2EZ9 - chains A and B; structure by X-ray diffraction, 1.60 A resolution.

[Chain A (and B)]
Protein: Pyruvate oxidase
From: Lactobacillus plantarum
Notes: EC 1.2.3.3; chain B of this document is another copy of the same molecule, construct and numbering; everything in this record applies to it too
UniProtKB: P37063 (POXB_LACPL); residues 1-603 here = UniProt positions 1-603
Chain sequence (603 residues; each row starts with the number of its first residue):
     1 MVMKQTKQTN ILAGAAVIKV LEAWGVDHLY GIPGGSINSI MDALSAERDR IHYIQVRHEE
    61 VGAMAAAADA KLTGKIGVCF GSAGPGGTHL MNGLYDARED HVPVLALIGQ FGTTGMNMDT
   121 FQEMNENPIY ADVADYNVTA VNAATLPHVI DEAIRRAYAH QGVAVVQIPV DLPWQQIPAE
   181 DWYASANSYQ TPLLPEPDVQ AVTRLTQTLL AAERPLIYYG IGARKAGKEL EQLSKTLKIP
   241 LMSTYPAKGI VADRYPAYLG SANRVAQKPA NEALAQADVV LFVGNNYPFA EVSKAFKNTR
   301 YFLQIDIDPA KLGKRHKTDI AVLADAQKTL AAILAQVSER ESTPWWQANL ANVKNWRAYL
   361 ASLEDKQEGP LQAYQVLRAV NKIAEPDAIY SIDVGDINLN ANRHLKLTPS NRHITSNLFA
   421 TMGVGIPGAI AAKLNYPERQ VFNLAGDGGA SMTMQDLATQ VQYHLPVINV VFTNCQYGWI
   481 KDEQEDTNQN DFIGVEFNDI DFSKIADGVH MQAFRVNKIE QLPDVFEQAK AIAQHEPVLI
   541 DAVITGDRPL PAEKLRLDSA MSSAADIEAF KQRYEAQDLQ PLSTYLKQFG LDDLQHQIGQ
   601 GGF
Not modelled in the structure: 1-8, 594-603
Sequence notes: engineered mutation W479 (Phe in P37063)
Metal / ion sites: Mg2+: D447, N474, Q476 (together with 2-phosphonolactylthiamin diphosphate); Na+: M452, Q455
Residues lining bound ligands:
  - FAD (flavin-adenine dinucleotide): H101, F121, G220, I221, G222, T244, Y245, P246, S261, A262, N263, R264, V265, G284, N285, N286, Y287, P288, F289, I305, D306, I307, D308, K311, A324, D325, A326, V394, G395, N398, T415, S416, N417, L418, A420, W479
  - 2-phosphonolactylthiamin diphosphate (TDK; 3-[(4-amino-2-methylpyrimidin-5-yl)methyl]-2-{(1S)-1-hydroxy-1-[(R)-hydroxy(methoxy)phosphoryl]ethyl}-5-(2-{[(S)-hydroxy(phosphonooxy)phosphoryl]oxy}ethyl)-4-methyl-1,3-thiazol-3-ium): I32, P33, G34, G35, E59, S82, P85, G86, H89, N92, F111, F121, Q122, V394, G395, D396, I397, A420, T421, M422, G446, D447, G448, G449, M452, N474, Q476, Y477, G478, W479, I480, E483

[Interface between chain A and chain B]
Residue-residue contacts - 60 pairs, chain A then chain B:
  H148(A) - E291(B)  salt bridge
  H148(A) - K314(B)
  E152(A) - K314(B)  salt bridge
  R155(A) - P309(B)
  R155(A) - A310(B)  hydrogen bond (side chain-backbone)
  R155(A) - L312(B)
  R155(A) - K314(B)
  A159(A) - A310(B)
  Y183(A) - G313(B)  hydrogen bond (side chain-backbone)
  Y183(A) - K314(B)  hydrogen bond (side chain-backbone)
  Y183(A) - R315(B)
  Y183(A) - H316(B)  hydrogen bond (side chain-backbone)
  Y183(A) - K317(B)
  S185(A) - L312(B)
  S185(A) - G313(B)
  N187(A) - T318(B)  hydrogen bond (side chain-backbone)
  S188(A) - L312(B)
  S188(A) - G313(B)
  S188(A) - T318(B)
  S188(A) - A321(B)
  Q190(A) - P309(B)
  Q190(A) - L312(B)
  Q190(A) - L323(B)
  T191(A) - L323(B)
  L193(A) - L194(B)  hydrophobic
  L193(A) - L323(B)
  L194(A) - P195(B)
  P195(A) - P192(B)  hydrophobic
  P195(A) - L193(B)
  E196(A) - L193(B)  hydrogen bond (backbone-backbone)
  E196(A) - P195(B)
  D198(A) - L193(B)
  E291(A) - H148(B)  salt bridge
  P309(A) - R155(B)
  P309(A) - A159(B)  hydrophobic
  A310(A) - R155(B)  hydrogen bond (backbone-side chain)
  A310(A) - A159(B)  hydrophobic
  L312(A) - R155(B)
  L312(A) - S185(B)
  L312(A) - S188(B)
  L312(A) - Q190(B)
  G313(A) - Y183(B)  hydrogen bond (backbone-side chain)
  G313(A) - S185(B)
  G313(A) - S188(B)
  K314(A) - H148(B)  hydrogen bond (backbone-side chain)
  K314(A) - E152(B)  salt bridge
  K314(A) - R155(B)
  K314(A) - Y183(B)  hydrogen bond (backbone-side chain)
  R315(A) - Y183(B)
  H316(A) - Y183(B)  hydrogen bond (backbone-side chain)
  K317(A) - Y183(B)
  K317(A) - A184(B)  hydrogen bond (side chain-backbone)
  K317(A) - N187(B)  hydrogen bond
  T318(A) - N187(B)  hydrogen bond (backbone-side chain)
  T318(A) - S188(B)
  A321(A) - S188(B)
  A321(A) - Q190(B)  hydrogen bond (backbone-side chain)
  V322(A) - Q190(B)
  L323(A) - Q190(B)  hydrogen bond (backbone-side chain)
  L323(A) - P192(B)
Interface residues without a listed pair, chain A (32 interface residues in all): H160, Y189, P192, P197
Interface residues without a listed pair, chain B (30 interface residues in all): R156, H160, T191, A324

[Summary]
Chain A and chain B form an interface of 32 and 30 residues respectively; the contacts include 16 hydrogen
bonds and 4 salt bridges. Polar contacts include H148(A)-E291(B), E152(A)-K314(B) and R155(A)-A310(B). Ligands
of chain A: 2-phosphonolactylthiamin diphosphate and flavin-adenine dinucleotide.
Both chains are Pyruvate oxidase (Lactobacillus plantarum). Entry 2EZ9 (Pyruvate oxidase variant F479W in
complex with reaction intermediate analogue 2-phosphonolactyl-thiamin diphosphate) was determined by X-ray
diffraction (same publication as 2EZ4, 2EZ8, 2EZT and 2EZU).
